PDB entry 4DJE | X-ray diffraction, 3.50 A resolution | chains B and F of the 6 polymer chains in the assembly

== Chain B ==
Protein: 5-methyltetrahydrofolate corrinoid/iron sulfur protein methyltransferase
From: Moorella thermoacetica
Reference sequence: Q46389 (Q46389_MOOTH); residues 1-262 here = UniProt positions 1-262
Amino-acid sequence (262 residues; row label = number of the first residue in the row):
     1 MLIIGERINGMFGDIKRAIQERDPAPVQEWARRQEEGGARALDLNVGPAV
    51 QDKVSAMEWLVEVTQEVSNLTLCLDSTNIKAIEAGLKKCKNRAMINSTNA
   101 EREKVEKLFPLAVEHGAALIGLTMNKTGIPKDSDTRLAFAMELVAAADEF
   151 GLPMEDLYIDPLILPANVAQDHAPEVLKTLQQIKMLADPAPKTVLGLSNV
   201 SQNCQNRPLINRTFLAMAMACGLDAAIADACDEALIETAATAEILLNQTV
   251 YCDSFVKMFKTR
Small-molecule neighbours:
  - cobalamin (B12): Ile129, Val168, Asn199, Gln202, Asn203
  - 5-methyl-5,6,7,8-tetrahydrofolic acid (C2F): Glu6, Asn9, Met11, Phe12, Gly13, Asp43, Asp75, Asn96, Ile120, Leu122, Asp160, Leu162, Gly196, Ser198, Asn199, Gln202, Arg207, Ile227
  - Ca2+ (CA): Lys184, Pro191, Gly222, Asp224
Curated features (UniProtKB/Swiss-Prot):
  - binding site ((6S)-5-methyl-5,6,7,8-tetrahydrofolate): Asn96, Asp160, Asn199, Gln202, Arg207
  - binding site (Ca(2+)): Lys184, Gly222, Asp224
  - binding site (methylcob(III)alamin): Gln202, Asn203
  - site: Asn199 (Transition state stabilizer)
Reported in the primary citation:
  - binding site for 5-methyl-5,6,7,8-tetrahydrofolic acid: Asn199

== Chain F ==
Protein: Corrinoid/iron-sulfur protein small subunit
From: Moorella thermoacetica
Reference sequence: Q07341 (ACSD_MOOTH); residue numbers follow UniProt; this construct covers 1-323
Amino-acid sequence (323 residues; numbered 1 to 323; the number before each row is that of its first residue):
     1 MAVQILRDRSRAAVQKVVLGATKDQGGTRSHTIVVGGDAALPFHHFEGEI
    51 VNRPVIGMEVQDIVPDWPDVLKDPFTDVINEPGRWAQKCVAEYGADLIYL
   101 KLDGADPEGANHSVDQCVATVKEVLQAVGVPLVVVGCGDVEKDHEVLEAV
   151 AEAAAGENLLLGNAEQENYKSLTAACMVHKHNIIARSPLDINICKQLNIL
   201 INEMNLPLDHIVIDPSIGGLGYGIEYSFSIMERIRLGALQGDKMLSMPVI
   251 CTVGYEAWRAKEASAPVSEYPGWGKETERGILWEAVTATALLQAGAHILL
   301 MRHPEAVARVKENIDQLMVSNAY

== How chain B and chain F interact ==
Contacting residue pairs - 18 pairs, chain B then chain F:
  Lys192(B) with Arg11(F)
  Gln248(B) with Gln240(F)
  Thr249(B) with Lys195(F)
  Val250(B) with Ile191(F), hydrophobic; Lys195(F), hydrogen bond (backbone-side chain); Leu245(F), hydrophobic
  Tyr251(B) with Asn192(F)
  Cys252(B) with Lys195(F); Gln196(F); Ile199(F), hydrophobic
  Asp253(B) with Gln196(F), hydrogen bond (backbone-side chain)
  Ser254(B) with Gln196(F), hydrogen bond (backbone-side chain); Ile199(F)
  Lys257(B) with Glu203(F), salt bridge
  Met258(B) with Ile199(F), hydrophobic; Met244(F), hydrophobic
  Thr261(B) with Lys243(F), hydrogen bond (backbone-side chain)
  Arg262(B) with Lys243(F)
Other interface residues (no listed pair), chain F (13 interface residues in all): Arg233, Asp242

== Overview ==
12 residues of chain B face 13 of chain F across their interface, with 4 hydrogen bonds and 1 salt bridge.
Polar pairs include Lys257(B)-Glu203(F), Val250(B)-Lys195(F) and Asp253(B)-Gln196(F). Ligands of chain B:
Ca2+, 5-methyl-5,6,7,8-tetrahydrofolic acid and cobalamin. The paper reports a binding site for
5-methyl-5,6,7,8-tetrahydrofolic acid at Asn199(B).
Chain B is 5-methyltetrahydrofolate corrinoid/iron sulfur protein methyltransferase and chain F is
Corrinoid/iron-sulfur protein small subunit, both from Moorella thermoacetica; the structure, Crystal
structure of folate-bound corrinoid iron-sulfur protein (CFeSP) in complex with its methyltransferase (MeTr),
co-crystallized with ..., was determined by X-ray diffraction (same publication as 4DJD and 4DJF).
